6A52 - chains A and B; structure by X-ray diffraction, 2.00 A resolution.

== Chain A (and B) ==
Name: dioxidase ChaP-H1
Source organism: Rhodococcus phenolicus
Notes: chain B of this document is another copy of the same molecule, construct and numbering; everything in this record applies to it too
Chain sequence (128 residues; row label = number of the first residue in the row; numbers below 1 keep their minus sign (Gly-2 is residue -2)):
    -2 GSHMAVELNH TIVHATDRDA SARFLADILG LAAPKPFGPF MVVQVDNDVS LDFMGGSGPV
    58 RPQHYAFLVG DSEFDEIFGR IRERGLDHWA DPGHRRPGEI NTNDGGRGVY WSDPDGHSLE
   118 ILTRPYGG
Unresolved in the structure: -2 to 1 (chain B: -2 to 0)
Ion coordination: Fe2+ site 1: His7 (shared with Glu117(B) of chain B); Fe2+ site 2: His61, Glu117 (shared with His7(B) of chain B)

== Chain A / chain B interface ==
Residue-residue contacts (76):
  Ala2(A) - Asp43(B)  hydrogen bond (backbone-side chain)
  Ala2(A) - Leu65(B)
  Ala2(A) - Val66(B)
  Ala2(A) - Gly67(B)  hydrogen bond (backbone-backbone)
  Ala2(A) - Glu70(B)
  Val3(A) - Leu26(B)
  Val3(A) - Leu28(B)  hydrophobic
  Val3(A) - Val42(B)
  Val3(A) - Asp43(B)  hydrogen bond (backbone-backbone)
  Val3(A) - Leu65(B)
  Val3(A) - Val66(B)  hydrophobic
  Glu4(A) - Asn44(B)
  Glu4(A) - Phe64(B)
  Glu4(A) - Leu65(B)  hydrogen bond (backbone-backbone)
  Leu5(A) - Val42(B)
  Leu5(A) - Asn44(B)  hydrogen bond (backbone-side chain)
  Leu5(A) - Val46(B)  hydrophobic
  Leu5(A) - Ala63(B)
  Leu5(A) - Phe64(B)  hydrophobic
  Asn6(A) - Ala63(B)  hydrogen bond (backbone-backbone)
  Asn6(A) - Leu65(B)
  His7(A) - His61(B)
  His7(A) - Tyr62(B)
  His7(A) - Ala63(B)  hydrogen bond (backbone-backbone)
  His7(A) - Glu117(B)  salt bridge
  Thr8(A) - His61(B)  hydrogen bond (side chain-backbone)
  Thr8(A) - Tyr62(B)
  Ile9(A) - Gln60(B)
  Ile9(A) - His61(B)
  His11(A) - Arg58(B)
  His11(A) - Gln60(B)
  Leu26(A) - Val3(B)
  Gly27(A) - Met1(B)
  Leu28(A) - Met1(B)  hydrophobic
  Leu28(A) - Val3(B)  hydrophobic
  Val42(A) - Val3(B)
  Val42(A) - Leu5(B)
  Asp43(A) - Met1(B)  hydrogen bond (side chain-backbone)
  Asp43(A) - Ala2(B)  hydrogen bond (side chain-backbone)
  Asp43(A) - Val3(B)  hydrogen bond (backbone-backbone)
  Asn44(A) - Glu4(B)
  Asn44(A) - Leu5(B)  hydrogen bond (side chain-backbone)
  Asn44(A) - Asn44(B)  hydrogen bond (side chain-backbone)
  Asn44(A) - Asp45(B)
  Asn44(A) - Val46(B)
  Val46(A) - Leu5(B)  hydrophobic
  Pro56(A) - Arg58(B)  hydrogen bond (backbone-side chain)
  Val57(A) - Arg58(B)
  Arg58(A) - His11(B)  hydrogen bond
  Arg58(A) - Val57(B)
  Arg58(A) - Arg58(B)
  Gln60(A) - Ile9(B)
  Gln60(A) - His11(B)
  Gln60(A) - Gln60(B)
  His61(A) - His7(B)  hydrogen bond
  His61(A) - Thr8(B)  hydrogen bond (backbone-side chain)
  His61(A) - Ile9(B)
  Tyr62(A) - His7(B)
  Tyr62(A) - Thr8(B)
  Ala63(A) - Leu5(B)
  Ala63(A) - Asn6(B)  hydrogen bond (backbone-backbone)
  Ala63(A) - His7(B)  hydrogen bond (backbone-backbone)
  Phe64(A) - Glu4(B)
  Phe64(A) - Leu5(B)  hydrophobic
  Leu65(A) - Ala2(B)
  Leu65(A) - Val3(B)
  Leu65(A) - Glu4(B)  hydrogen bond (backbone-backbone)
  Leu65(A) - Asn6(B)
  Val66(A) - Ala2(B)
  Gly67(A) - Ala2(B)  hydrogen bond (backbone-backbone)
  Glu70(A) - Met1(B)
  Glu70(A) - Ala2(B)
  Glu117(A) - His7(B)  salt bridge
  Leu119(A) - Asn6(B)
  Pro122(A) - Asn6(B)
  Tyr123(A) - Phe34(B)  hydrophobic
Also at the interface, not in a pair above, chain A (35 interface residues in all): Phe34, Asp45, Pro59
Also at the interface, not in a pair above, chain B (38 interface residues in all): Leu48, Ser54, Pro56, Pro59, Ile74, Leu119, Pro122, Tyr123

== In short ==
Chain A and chain B form an interface of 35 and 38 residues respectively, with 21 hydrogen bonds and 2 salt
bridges. Polar pairs include His7(A)-Glu117(B), Ala2(A)-Asp43(B) and Leu5(A)-Asn44(B). His61(A) and Glu117(A)
form the Fe2+ site 2.
Chain A and chain B are both dioxidase ChaP-H1 (Rhodococcus phenolicus); the structure, Oxidase ChaP-H1, was
determined by X-ray diffraction (same publication as 6A4X and 6A4Z).
